Entry 1YE0 (X-ray diffraction, 2.50 A resolution); this record covers chains A and C of the 4 polymer chains in the assembly.

Chain A (and C):
Protein: Hemoglobin alpha chain
Source organism: Homo sapiens
Notes: chain C of this document is another copy of the same molecule, construct and numbering; everything in this record applies to it too
UniProtKB: P69905 (HBA_HUMAN); residues 1-141 here = UniProt positions 1-141
Sequence (141 residues; numbered 1 to 141; the number before each row is that of its first residue):
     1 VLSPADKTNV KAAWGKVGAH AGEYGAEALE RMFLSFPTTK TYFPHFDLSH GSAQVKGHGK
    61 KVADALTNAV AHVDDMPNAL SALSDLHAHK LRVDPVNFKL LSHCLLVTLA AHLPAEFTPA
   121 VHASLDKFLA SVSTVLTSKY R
Curated features (UniProtKB/Swiss-Prot):
  - site: Lys61 (Not glycated)
  - natural variant: Asp6 (A6D: In J-Toronto; this construct carries the variant), Ala13 (A13D: In J-Paris 1/J-Aljezur), Glu27 (A27E: In Shenyang; this construct carries the variant), Lys61 (K61N: In Zambia; deletion: In Clinic), Asp64 (A64D: In Pontoise; this construct carries the variant), Asp75 (D75A: In Lille; D75G: In Chapel Hill; D75N: In G-Pest), Ala111 (A111D: In Petah Tikva)
Bound ions: heme Fe: His87 (together with oxygen molecule)
Residues lining bound ligands: heme / oxygen molecule: Leu29, Thr39, Tyr42, Phe43, His45, Phe46, His58, Lys61, Val62, Ala65, Leu66, Leu83, Leu86, His87, Leu91, Val93, Asn97, Phe98, Leu101, Val132, Leu136

Chain A / chain C interface:
Contacting residue pairs (6):
  Val1(A) - Arg141(C)
  Asp126(A) - Arg141(C)  salt bridge
  Lys127(A) - Arg141(C)  hydrogen bond (side chain-backbone)
  Arg141(A) - Val1(C)
  Arg141(A) - Asp126(C)  salt bridge
  Arg141(A) - Lys127(C)  hydrogen bond (backbone-side chain)
Other interface residues (no listed pair), chain A (5 interface residues in all): Ala130
Other interface residues (no listed pair), chain C (5 interface residues in all): Ala130

Summary:
Chain A and chain C each contribute 5 residues to their interface, with 2 hydrogen bonds and 2 salt bridges.
Polar pairs include Asp126(A)-Arg141(C) and Lys127(A)-Arg141(C). Ligands of chain A: heme / oxygen molecule.
Both chains are Hemoglobin alpha chain (Homo sapiens). Entry 1YE0 (T-To-T(High) quaternary transitions in
human hemoglobin: betaV33A oxy (2MM IHP, 20% PEG) (1 test set)) was determined by X-ray diffraction (same
publication as 1XXT, 1XY0, 1XZ5, 1XZ7, 1XZU, 1XZV and 45 further entries).
